Entry 9JPU (electron microscopy, 3.25 A resolution); this record covers chains C and M of the 9 polymer chains in the assembly.

== Chain C ==
Molecule: V(D)J recombination-activating protein 1
From: Mus musculus
Notes: EC 3.1.-.-, 2.3.2.27
Reference sequence: P15919 (RAG1_MOUSE); residues 1-1040 here = UniProt positions 1-1040
Chain sequence (1040 residues; each row starts with the number of its first residue):
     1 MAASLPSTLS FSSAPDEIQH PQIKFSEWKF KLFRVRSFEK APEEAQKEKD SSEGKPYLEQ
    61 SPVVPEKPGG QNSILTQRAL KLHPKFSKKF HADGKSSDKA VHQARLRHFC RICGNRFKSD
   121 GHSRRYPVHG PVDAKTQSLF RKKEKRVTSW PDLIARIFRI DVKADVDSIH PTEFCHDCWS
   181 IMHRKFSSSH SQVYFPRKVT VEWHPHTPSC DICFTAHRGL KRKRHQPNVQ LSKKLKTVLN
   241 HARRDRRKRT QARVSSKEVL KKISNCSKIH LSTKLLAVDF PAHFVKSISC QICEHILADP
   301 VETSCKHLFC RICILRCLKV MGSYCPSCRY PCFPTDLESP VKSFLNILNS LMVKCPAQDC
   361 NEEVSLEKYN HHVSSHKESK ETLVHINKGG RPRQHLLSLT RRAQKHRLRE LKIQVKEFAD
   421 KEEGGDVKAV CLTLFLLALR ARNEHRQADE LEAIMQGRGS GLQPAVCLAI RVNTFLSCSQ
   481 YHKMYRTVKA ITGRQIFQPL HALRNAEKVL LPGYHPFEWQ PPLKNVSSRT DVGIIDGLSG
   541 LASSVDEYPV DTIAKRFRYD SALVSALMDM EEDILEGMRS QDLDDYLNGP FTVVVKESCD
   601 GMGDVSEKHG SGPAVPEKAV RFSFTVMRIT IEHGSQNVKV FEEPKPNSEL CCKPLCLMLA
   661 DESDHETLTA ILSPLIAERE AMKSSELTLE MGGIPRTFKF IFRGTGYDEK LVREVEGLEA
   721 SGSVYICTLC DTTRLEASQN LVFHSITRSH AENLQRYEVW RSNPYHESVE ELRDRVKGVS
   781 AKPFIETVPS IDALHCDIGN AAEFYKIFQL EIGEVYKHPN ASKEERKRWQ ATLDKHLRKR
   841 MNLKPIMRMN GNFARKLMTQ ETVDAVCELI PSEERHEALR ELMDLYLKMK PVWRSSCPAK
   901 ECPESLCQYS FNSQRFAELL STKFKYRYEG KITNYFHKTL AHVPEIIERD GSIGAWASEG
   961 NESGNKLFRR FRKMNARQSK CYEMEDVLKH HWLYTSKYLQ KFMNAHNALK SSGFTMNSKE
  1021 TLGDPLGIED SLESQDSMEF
Disordered / not traced: 1-460, 1008-1040
Curated features (UniProtKB/Swiss-Prot):
  - zinc finger: Cys290 to Arg329 (RING-type), Leu351 to Lys380 (RAG1-type)
  - DNA-binding region: Gly389 to Gln456 (NBD)
  - binding site (Zn(2+)): Cys266, His270, Cys290, Cys293, His295, Cys305, His307, Cys310, Cys313, Cys325, Cys328, Cys355, Cys360, His372, His376
  - binding site (a divalent metal cation): Asp600, Asp708, Glu962
  - site: Trp893 (Essential for DNA hairpin formation, participates in base-stacking interactions near the cleavage site)
  - cross-link: Lys233 (Glycyl lysine isopeptide (Lys-Gly) (interchain with G-Cter in ubiquitin))
  - mutagenesis: Lys233 (K233M: Abolishes autoubiquitination), His307 (H307A: Displays lower E3 ligase activity and affects the joining step of V(D)J recombination), Cys325 (C325G: Loss of E3 ligase activity and affects the joining step of V(D)J recombination), Arg391 (R391A: Defects in converting nicked products to hairpins; R391L: Impairs DNA-binding and hairpin formation while maintaining some nicking activity), Arg393 (R393A: Impairs DNA-binding and hairpin formation while maintaining some nicking activity), Arg401 (R401A: Allows robust hairpin activity), Arg402 (R402A: Defects in converting nicked products to hairpins), Lys405 (K405A: Reduced hairpin activity), His406 (H406A: Allows robust hairpin activity), Arg407 (R407A: Impairs DNA-binding and reduces hairpin formation without affecting nicking activity), Asn443 (N443A: Impairs DNA-binding; when associated with A-445), His445 (H445A: Impairs DNA-binding; when associated with A-443), 23 further mutagenesis entries in UniProt
Metal / ion sites: Ca2+: Asp600, Glu962 (shared with 1 residue of chain G); Zn2+: Cys727, Cys730, His937, His942

== Chain M ==
Molecule: 14-nt DNA strand
Sequence (14 nucleotides; each row starts with the number of its first residue):
    17 CACAGTGATG CAAA

== How chain C and chain M interact ==
Contacting residue pairs (16):
  Phe475(C) - DG21(M)  phosphate contact
  Lys645(C) - DC19(M)  phosphate contact
  Lys645(C) - DA20(M)  salt bridge to the phosphate
  Ser648(C) - DC19(M)  sugar contact
  Ser648(C) - DA20(M)  phosphate contact
  Glu649(C) - DA20(M)  sugar contact
  Leu650(C) - DA20(M)  sugar contact
  Asn852(C) - DA18(M)  hydrogen bond to the base
  Arg855(C) - DA18(M)  salt bridge to the phosphate
  Pro891(C) - DC17(M)  base contact
  Arg894(C) - DC17(M)  sugar contact
  Arg894(C) - DA18(M)  salt bridge to the phosphate
  Ser896(C) - DC17(M)  phosphate contact
  Glu901(C) - DC17(M)  base contact
  Cys902(C) - DC17(M)  base contact
  Glu959(C) - DA18(M)  sugar contact
Interface residues without a listed pair, chain C (15 interface residues in all): Asn647, Ser895

== In short ==
15 residues of chain C and 5 residues of chain M are in contact, with 1 hydrogen bond and 3 salt bridges.
Polar pairs include Asn852(C)-DA18(M), Lys645(C)-DA20(M) and Arg855(C)-DA18(M).
Here chain C is V(D)J recombination-activating protein 1 (Mus musculus) and chain M is a 14-nt DNA strand.
Entry 9JPU (CryoEM structure of mouse RAG SEC-PHD) was determined by electron microscopy together with 9JPX,
9JQN, 9JTS and 9JTU from the same study.
